4LWW - chains A and B; structure by X-ray diffraction, 1.64 A resolution.

== Chain A (and B) ==
Molecule: Nicotinamide phosphoribosyltransferase
From: Homo sapiens
Notes: EC 2.4.2.12; chain B of this document is another copy of the same molecule, construct and numbering; everything in this record applies to it too
UniProtKB: P43490 (NAMPT_HUMAN); residue numbers follow UniProt; this construct covers 1-491
Chain sequence (501 residues; row label = number of the first residue in the row):
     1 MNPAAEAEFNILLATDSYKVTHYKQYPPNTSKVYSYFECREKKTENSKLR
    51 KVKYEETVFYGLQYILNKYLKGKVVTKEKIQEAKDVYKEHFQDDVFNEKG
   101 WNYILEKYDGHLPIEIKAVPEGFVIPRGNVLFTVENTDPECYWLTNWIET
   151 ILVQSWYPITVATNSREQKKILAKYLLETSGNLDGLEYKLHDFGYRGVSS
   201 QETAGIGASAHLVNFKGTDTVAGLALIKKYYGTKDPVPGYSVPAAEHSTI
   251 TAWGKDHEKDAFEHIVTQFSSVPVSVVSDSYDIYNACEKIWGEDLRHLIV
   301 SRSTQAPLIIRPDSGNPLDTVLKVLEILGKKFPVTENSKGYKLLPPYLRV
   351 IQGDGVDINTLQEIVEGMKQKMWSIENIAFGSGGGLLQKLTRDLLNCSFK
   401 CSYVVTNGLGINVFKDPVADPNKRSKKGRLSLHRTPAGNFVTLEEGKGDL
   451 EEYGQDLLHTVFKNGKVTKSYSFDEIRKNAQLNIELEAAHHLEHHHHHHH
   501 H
Not modelled in the structure: 1-7, 44-52, 488-501 (chain B: 1-7, 43-51, 488-501)
Differences from the reference sequence: expression tag (492-501)
Ligand contacts: LWW (N-(4-(phenylsulfonyl)benzyl)-1H-pyrrolo[3,2-c]pyridine-2-carboxamide): Tyr188, His191, Phe193, Arg196, Asp219, Ser241, Val242, Ala244, Pro273, Ser275, Ile309, Arg311, Ile351, Ala379

== Chain A / chain B interface ==
Contacting residue pairs (223; chain A residue first):
  Phe9(A) with Gln201(B)
  Leu13(A) with Tyr195(B); Val221(B)
  Ala14(A) with Tyr195(B)
  Thr15(A) with Tyr195(B); Asp219(B); Val221(B)
  Asp16(A) with Tyr195(B); Arg196(B), salt bridge; Asp219(B)
  Ser17(A) with Thr218(B), hydrogen bond (side chain-backbone); Asp219(B), hydrogen bond (backbone-backbone); Val221(B); Ser241(B)
  Tyr18(A) with Arg196(B), hydrogen bond; Asp219(B), hydrogen bond (backbone-side chain); Ala244(B); Ala245(B); Glu246(B)
  Lys19(A) with Glu246(B), salt bridge
  Thr21(A) with Pro243(B); Ala244(B), hydrogen bond (side chain-backbone); Phe269(B)
  His22(A) with Ala244(B), hydrogen bond (side chain-backbone); Ala245(B); Glu246(B), salt bridge; Thr249(B)
  Lys24(A) with His264(B), hydrogen bond (backbone-side chain); Gln268(B); Phe269(B)
  Gln25(A) with Ala244(B), hydrogen bond (side chain-backbone); Ala245(B); Thr249(B), hydrogen bond; Trp253(B), hydrogen bond (backbone-side chain); His264(B); Ile265(B); Phe269(B)
  Tyr26(A) with Glu246(B); Ser248(B), hydrogen bond; Thr249(B); Ala252(B), hydrophobic; Trp253(B); His264(B)
  Pro27(A) with Ala252(B); Trp253(B)
  Pro28(A) with Trp253(B)
  Tyr69(A) with Gln201(B)
  Val86(A) with Leu224(B), hydrophobic
  Glu89(A) with Pro236(B); Val237(B); Tyr240(B)
  His90(A) with Thr218(B), hydrogen bond (side chain-backbone); Leu224(B); Gly239(B), hydrogen bond (side chain-backbone); Tyr240(B); Ser241(B), hydrogen bond (backbone-backbone)
  Phe91(A) with Ser241(B); Val242(B)
  Gln92(A) with Tyr240(B)
  Asp93(A) with Val272(B)
  Val95(A) with Phe269(B), hydrophobic
  Asn146(A) with Glu246(B), hydrogen bond; Ser248(B), hydrogen bond
  Glu149(A) with Arg196(B), salt bridge; Glu246(B)
  Thr150(A) with Tyr195(B); Arg196(B)
  Ile151(A) with Gln201(B)
  Val153(A) with Arg196(B)
  Gln154(A) with Tyr195(B), hydrogen bond (side chain-backbone); Arg196(B); Val198(B); Ser200(B); Gln201(B), hydrogen bond
  Trp156(A) with Arg196(B), hydrogen bond (side chain-backbone); Gly197(B); Val198(B), hydrogen bond (side chain-backbone); Gln388(B)
  Tyr157(A) with Ser199(B)
  Tyr195(A) with Leu13(B); Ala14(B); Thr15(B); Asp16(B); Thr150(B); Gln154(B), hydrogen bond (backbone-side chain)
  Arg196(A) with Asp16(B), salt bridge; Tyr18(B), hydrogen bond; Glu149(B), salt bridge; Thr150(B); Val153(B); Gln154(B); Trp156(B), hydrogen bond (backbone-side chain); Arg392(B)
  Gly197(A) with Trp156(B)
  Val198(A) with Gln154(B); Trp156(B), hydrogen bond (backbone-side chain)
  Ser199(A) with Tyr157(B); Ser199(B), hydrogen bond; Thr203(B), hydrogen bond; Ile206(B)
  Ser200(A) with Gln154(B); Ser200(B), hydrogen bond; Glu202(B); Thr203(B), hydrogen bond; Ile206(B)
  Gln201(A) with Phe9(B); Tyr69(B); Ile151(B); Gln154(B), hydrogen bond; Glu202(B), hydrogen bond (backbone-side chain)
  Glu202(A) with Ser200(B); Gln201(B), hydrogen bond (side chain-backbone); Glu202(B), hydrogen bond (backbone-side chain)
  Thr203(A) with Ser199(B), hydrogen bond; Ser200(B), hydrogen bond; Thr203(B), hydrogen bond
  Ile206(A) with Ser199(B); Ser200(B)
  Thr218(A) with Ser17(B); His90(B), hydrogen bond (backbone-side chain)
  Asp219(A) with Thr15(B); Asp16(B); Ser17(B), hydrogen bond (backbone-backbone); Tyr18(B), hydrogen bond (side chain-backbone)
  Val221(A) with Leu13(B); Thr15(B); Ser17(B)
  Leu224(A) with Val86(B), hydrophobic; His90(B)
  Pro236(A) with Glu89(B)
  Val237(A) with Glu89(B)
  Gly239(A) with His90(B), hydrogen bond (backbone-side chain)
  Tyr240(A) with Glu89(B); His90(B); Gln92(B)
  Ser241(A) with Ser17(B); His90(B), hydrogen bond (backbone-backbone); Phe91(B)
  Val242(A) with Phe91(B)
  Pro243(A) with Thr21(B)
  Ala244(A) with Tyr18(B); Thr21(B), hydrogen bond (backbone-side chain); His22(B), hydrogen bond (backbone-side chain); Gln25(B), hydrogen bond (backbone-side chain)
  Ala245(A) with Tyr18(B); His22(B); Gln25(B)
  Glu246(A) with Tyr18(B); Lys19(B), salt bridge; His22(B), salt bridge; Asn146(B), hydrogen bond; Glu149(B)
  His247(A) with Lys415(B)
  Ser248(A) with Tyr26(B), hydrogen bond; Asn146(B); Cys401(B)
  Thr249(A) with His22(B); Gln25(B), hydrogen bond; Tyr26(B)
  Thr251(A) with Val413(B); Phe414(B)
  Ala252(A) with Tyr26(B), hydrophobic; Pro27(B); Val404(B)
  Trp253(A) with Gln25(B), hydrogen bond (side chain-backbone); Tyr26(B); Pro27(B); Pro28(B)
  Lys255(A) with Asn412(B), hydrogen bond (side chain-backbone); Val413(B); Phe414(B)
  His264(A) with Lys24(B), hydrogen bond (side chain-backbone); Gln25(B); Tyr26(B)
  Ile265(A) with Gln25(B)
  Gln268(A) with Lys24(B)
  Phe269(A) with Thr21(B); Lys24(B); Gln25(B); Val95(B), hydrophobic
  Val272(A) with Asp93(B)
  Asp279(A) with Pro417(B)
  Ser280(A) with Lys415(B); Asp416(B), hydrogen bond (backbone-backbone); Pro417(B)
  Tyr281(A) with Phe414(B); Asp416(B); Pro417(B); Val418(B), hydrogen bond (backbone-backbone)
  Asp282(A) with Val418(B)
  Asp313(A) with Lys423(B), hydrogen bond (backbone-side chain)
  Ser314(A) with Pro417(B)
  Gly315(A) with Ala419(B)
  Asp354(A) with Lys423(B), salt bridge
  Gln388(A) with Trp156(B); Gln388(B); Leu390(B), hydrogen bond (side chain-backbone)
  Lys389(A) with Thr391(B)
  Leu390(A) with Gln388(B), hydrogen bond (backbone-side chain)
  Thr391(A) with Lys389(B)
  Arg392(A) with Arg196(B)
  Cys401(A) with Ser248(B)
  Val404(A) with Ala252(B)
  Ile411(A) with Ala252(B)
  Val413(A) with Thr251(B)
  Phe414(A) with Thr251(B); Lys255(B); Tyr281(B)
  Lys415(A) with His247(B); Ser280(B)
  Asp416(A) with Ser280(B), hydrogen bond (backbone-backbone); Tyr281(B)
  Pro417(A) with Asp279(B); Ser280(B); Tyr281(B); Ser314(B)
  Val418(A) with Tyr281(B), hydrogen bond (backbone-backbone); Asp282(B); Tyr284(B), hydrophobic
  Ala419(A) with Tyr284(B)
  Lys423(A) with Asp313(B), hydrogen bond (side chain-backbone); Asp354(B), salt bridge
  Lys427(A) with Lys255(B)
Other interface residues (no listed pair), chain A (101 interface residues in all): Tyr87, Phe193, Ala204, Thr220, Ala222, Ile283, Tyr284, Arg311, Asp420
Other interface residues (no listed pair), chain B (101 interface residues in all): Tyr87, Ala204, Thr220, Ala222, Gly254, Ile283, Arg311, Gly315, Ile411, Asp420

== In short ==
Chain A and chain B each contribute 101 residues to their interface, with 57 hydrogen bonds and 10 salt
bridges. Polar contacts include Asp16(A)-Arg196(B), Lys19(A)-Glu246(B) and His22(A)-Glu246(B). Ligands of
chain A: compound LWW.
Both chains are Nicotinamide phosphoribosyltransferase (Homo sapiens). Entry 4LWW (Discovery of Potent and
Efficacious Cyanoguanidine-containing Nicotinamide Phosphoribosyltransferase (Nampt) Inhibitors) was
determined by X-ray diffraction, deposited together with 4LTS.
